PDB entry 4EAK | X-ray diffraction, 2.50 A resolution | chains A and C of the 3 polymer chains in the assembly

Chain A:
Molecule: 5'-AMP-activated protein kinase catalytic subunit alpha-1
Source organism: Rattus norvegicus
Notes: EC 2.7.11.1, 2.7.11.27, 2.7.11.31, 2.7.11.26
UniProtKB: P54645 (AAPK1_RAT); residues 394-548 here correspond to UniProt positions 405-559 (UniProt number = residue number + 11)
Amino-acid sequence (106 residues; each row starts with the number of its first residue; note: 54 numbers in that range are skipped by the numbering (no residue carries them; nothing is unmodelled there)):
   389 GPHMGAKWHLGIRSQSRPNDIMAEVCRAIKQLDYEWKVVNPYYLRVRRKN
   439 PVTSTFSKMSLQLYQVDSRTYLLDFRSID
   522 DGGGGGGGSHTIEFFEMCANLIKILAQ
Disordered / not traced: 389-395, 522-528
Differences from the reference sequence: expression tag (389-393); linker (523-528)
Curated features (UniProtKB/Swiss-Prot):
  - modified residue: S456 (Phosphoserine)

Chain C:
Molecule: 5'-AMP-activated protein kinase subunit gamma-1
Source organism: Rattus norvegicus
UniProtKB: P80385 (AAKG1_RAT); residues 1-330 here = UniProt positions 1-330
Amino-acid sequence (330 residues; row label = number of the first residue in the row):
     1 MESVAAESAPAPENEHSQETPESNSSVYTTFMKSHRCYDLIPTSSKLVVF
    51 DTSLQVKKAFFALVTNGVRAAPLWDSKKQSFVGMLTITDFINILHRYYKS
   101 ALVQIYELEEHKIETWREVYLQDSFKPLVCISPNASLFDAVSSLIRNKIH
   151 RLPVIDPESGNTLYILTHKRILKFLKLFITEFPKPEFMSKSLEELQIGTY
   201 ANIAMVRTTTPVYVALGIFVQHRVSALPVVDEKGRVVDIYSKFDVINLAA
   251 EKTYNNLDVSVTKALQHRSHYFEGVLKCYLHETLEAIINRLVEAEVHRLV
   301 VVDEHDVVKGIVSLSDILQALVLTGGEKKP
Disordered / not traced: 1-22, 97-106, 254-255, 270-274, 325-330
Curated features (UniProtKB/Swiss-Prot):
  - motif: L137 to E158 (AMPK pseudosubstrate)
  - binding site (ADP): R69, M84 to D89, V129, H150, R151, K169, S241 to D244, R268, L276, H297, R298
  - binding site (AMP): R69, M84 to D89, V129, H150, R151, K169, T199, A204, S225, A226, S241 to D244, R268, L276, H297, R298, S313 to D316
  - binding site (ATP): R69, M84 to D89, V129, H150, R151, K169, S241 to D244, R268, L276, H297, R298
  - modified residue: S260 (Phosphoserine), T262 (Phosphothreonine), S269 (Phosphoserine)
Ligand contacts:
  - ATP (adenosine-5'-triphosphate), molecule 1: R69, M84, T86, I87, T88, D89, R117, Q122, K126, P127, L128, V129, K148, I149, H150, R151, L152, P153, F243
  - ATP, molecule 2: H150, H168, T199, N202, I203, A204, V224, S225, A226, L227, P228, H297, R298, I311, S313, L314, S315, D316
  - tris(hydroxyethyl)aminomethane (TAM): V68, R69, R151, T167, K169, R170, K173, H297

How chain A and chain C interact:
Contacting residue pairs (23):
  N438(A) - Q79(C)
  V440(A) - K77(C)
  V440(A) - K78(C)
  V440(A) - Q79(C)
  T441(A) - Q79(C)
  G529(A) - W74(C)
  G529(A) - Q79(C)  hydrogen bond (backbone-backbone)
  G529(A) - S159(C)
  G529(A) - G160(C)
  S530(A) - W74(C)
  S530(A) - F81(C)
  S530(A) - S159(C)
  S530(A) - G160(C)
  S530(A) - N161(C)  hydrogen bond
  H531(A) - S159(C)  hydrogen bond (backbone-backbone)
  H531(A) - N161(C)
  T532(A) - N161(C)  hydrogen bond
  I533(A) - W74(C)
  I533(A) - F81(C)  hydrophobic
  E534(A) - Q79(C)
  E537(A) - W74(C)  hydrogen bond
  E537(A) - S76(C)  hydrogen bond
  E537(A) - Q79(C)  hydrogen bond
Interface residues without a listed pair, chain A (11 interface residues in all): R436
Interface residues without a listed pair, chain C (10 interface residues in all): V49

Summary:
Chain A and chain C form an interface of 11 and 10 residues respectively; the contacts include 7 hydrogen
bonds. Polar pairs include S530(A)-N161(C), T532(A)-N161(C) and E537(A)-W74(C). Bound to chain C: ATP and
tris(hydroxyethyl)aminomethane.
Chain A is 5'-AMP-activated protein kinase catalytic subunit alpha-1 and chain C is 5'-AMP-activated protein
kinase subunit gamma-1, both from Rattus norvegicus; the structure, Co-crystal structure of an AMPK core with
ATP, was determined by X-ray diffraction together with 4EAG, 4EAI, 4EAJ and 4EAL from the same study.
